PDB entry 4D11 | X-ray diffraction, 2.85 A resolution | chains B and P of the 4 polymer chains in the assembly

[Chain B]
Molecule: Polypeptide galnac-transferase T2
Organism: Homo sapiens
Reference sequence: Q10471 (GALT2_HUMAN); residues 1-571 here = UniProt positions 1-571
Sequence (571 residues; row label = number of the first residue in the row):
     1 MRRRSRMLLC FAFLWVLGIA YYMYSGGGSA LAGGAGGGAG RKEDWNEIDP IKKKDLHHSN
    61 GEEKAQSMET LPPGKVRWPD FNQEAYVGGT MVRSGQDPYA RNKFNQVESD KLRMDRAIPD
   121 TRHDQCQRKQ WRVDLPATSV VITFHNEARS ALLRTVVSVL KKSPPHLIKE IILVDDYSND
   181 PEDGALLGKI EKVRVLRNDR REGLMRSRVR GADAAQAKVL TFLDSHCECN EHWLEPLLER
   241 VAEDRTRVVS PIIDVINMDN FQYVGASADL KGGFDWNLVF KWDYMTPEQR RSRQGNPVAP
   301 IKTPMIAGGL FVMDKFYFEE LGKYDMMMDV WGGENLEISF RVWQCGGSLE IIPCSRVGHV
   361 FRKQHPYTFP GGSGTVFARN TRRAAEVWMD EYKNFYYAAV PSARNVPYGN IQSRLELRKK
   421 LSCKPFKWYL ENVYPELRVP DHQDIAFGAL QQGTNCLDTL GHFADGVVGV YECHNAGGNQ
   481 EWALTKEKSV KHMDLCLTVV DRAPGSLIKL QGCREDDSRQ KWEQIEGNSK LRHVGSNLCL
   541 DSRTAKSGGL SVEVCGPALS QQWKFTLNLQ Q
Disordered / not traced: 1-74, 90-96, 367-373, 571
Disulfides: Cys126-Cys354, Cys345-Cys423, Cys456-Cys473, Cys496-Cys513, Cys539-Cys555
Sequence notes: engineered mutation Asp516 (Asn in Q10471)
Bound ions: Mn2+: Asp224, His226, His359 (together with UDP)
Ligand contacts:
  - 2-acetamido-2-deoxy-5-thio-galactose (BBK; 2-acetamido-2-deoxy-5-thio-alpha-D-galactopyranose): Asp458, Leu460, Gly461, Tyr471, His474, Gly478, Asn479, Gln480
  - UDP (uridine-5'-diphosphate): Thr143, Phe144, His145, Glu147, Asp176, Arg201, Gly203, Leu204, Asp224, Ser225, His226, Val330, His359, Arg362, His365
Curated features (UniProtKB/Swiss-Prot):
  - binding site (substrate): Thr143, Asp176, Arg201, Ser225, Trp331, Arg362, His365, Tyr367
  - binding site (Mn(2+)): Asp224, His226, His359
  - modified residue: Ser536 (Phosphoserine)
  - glycosylation: Ser29 (O-linked (Xyl...) (chondroitin sulfate) serine)
  - natural variant: Phe104 (F104S: In CDG2T), Arg200 to Gln571 (deletion: In CDG2T), Arg210 (R210P: In CDG2T), Lys271 (K271R: Found in a patient with multiple abnormalities including neonatal hypotonia, psychomotor delay, feeding difficulty and dysmorphic features), Gln289 to Gln571 (deletion: In CDG2T), Met493 (M493V: Found in a patient with multiple abnormalities including neonatal hypotonia, psychomotor delay, feeding difficulty and dysmorphic features)
  - mutagenesis: Trp282 (W282A: Loss of enzyme activity), Phe361 (F361A: Loss of enzyme activity)
Reported in the primary citation:
  - specificity-determining residues: Phe280, Trp282, Ala307, Phe361 (proposed by the authors, not directly observed)

[Chain P]
Molecule: Peptide
Organism: Homo sapiens
Sequence (6 residues; numbered 5 to 10; the number before each row is that of its first residue):
     5 STCPAA

[Interface between chain B and chain P]
Contacting residue pairs - 18 pairs, chain B then chain P:
  Ile253(B) with Ala9(P)
  Val255(B) with Pro8(P), hydrophobic; Ala10(P)
  Ala266(B) with Ala9(P)
  Ser267(B) with Ala9(P), hydrogen bond (backbone-backbone)
  Leu270(B) with Ala9(P)
  Phe280(B) with Cys7(P)
  Trp282(B) with Cys7(P), hydrogen bond (side chain-backbone); Pro8(P); Ala9(P)
  Phe361(B) with Thr6(P); Cys7(P); Pro8(P), hydrophobic
  Arg362(B) with Ser5(P), hydrogen bond (backbone-side chain); Thr6(P)
  Lys363(B) with Ser5(P), hydrogen bond (backbone-side chain)
  Gln364(B) with Ser5(P)
  His365(B) with Ser5(P), hydrogen bond (side chain-backbone)
Other interface residues (no listed pair), chain B (13 interface residues in all): Ala307

[Overview]
Chain B and chain P form an interface of 13 and 6 residues respectively; the contacts include 5 hydrogen
bonds. Polar pairs include Trp282(B)-Cys7(P), Arg362(B)-Ser5(P) and Lys363(B)-Ser5(P). Chain B binds
2-acetamido-2-deoxy-5-thio-galactose and UDP. The paper reports specificity determinants Phe280(B), Trp282(B)
and Ala307(B) among others.
Here chain B is Polypeptide galnac-transferase T2 and chain P is Peptide, both from Homo sapiens. Entry 4D11
(GalNAc-T2 crystal soaked with UDP-5SGalNAc, mEA2 peptide and manganese (Lower resolution dataset)) was
determined by X-ray diffraction, deposited together with 4D0T and 4D0Z.
